PDB entry 5XI7 | X-ray diffraction, 2.99 A resolution | chains B and F of the 6 polymer chains in the assembly

Chain B:
Name: Tubulin beta chain
From: Sus barbatus
Reference sequence: A0A0R4I995 (A0A0R4I995_SUSBA); residues 1-445 here = UniProt positions 1-445
Amino-acid sequence (445 residues; numbered 1 to 445; the number before each row is that of its first residue):
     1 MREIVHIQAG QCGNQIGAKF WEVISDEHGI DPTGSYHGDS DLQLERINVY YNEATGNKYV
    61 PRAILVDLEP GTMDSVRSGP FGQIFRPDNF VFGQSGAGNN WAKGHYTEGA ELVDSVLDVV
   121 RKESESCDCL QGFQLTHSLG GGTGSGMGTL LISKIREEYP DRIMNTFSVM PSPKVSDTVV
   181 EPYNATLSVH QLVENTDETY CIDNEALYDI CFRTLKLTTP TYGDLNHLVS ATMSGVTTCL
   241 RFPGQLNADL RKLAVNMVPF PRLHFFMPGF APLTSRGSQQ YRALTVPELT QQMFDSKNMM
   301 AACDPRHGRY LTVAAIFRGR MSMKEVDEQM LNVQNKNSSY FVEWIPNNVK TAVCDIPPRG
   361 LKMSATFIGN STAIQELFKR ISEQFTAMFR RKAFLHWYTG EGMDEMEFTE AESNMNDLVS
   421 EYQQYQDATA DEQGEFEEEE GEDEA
Unresolved in the structure: 276-279, 429-445
Ion coordination: Mg2+: Q11 (together with GDP); Ca2+ near E111 (its only coordinating residue here)
Ligand contacts:
  - GDP (guanosine-5'-diphosphate): A9, G10, Q11, C12, Q15, I16, D67, N99, S138, G140, G141, G142, T143, G144, V169, P171, V175, D177, E181, N204, L207, Y222, L225, N226
  - PO7 ((6Z)-3-[[2,5-bis(fluoranyl)phenyl]methylidene]-6-[(4-tert-butyl-1H-imidazol-5-yl)methylidene]piperazine-2,5-dione): I4, Y50, Q134, N165, F167, E198, Y200, V236, T237, C239, L240, L250, L253, M257, A314, A315, I316, K350, T351, A352, I368

Chain F:
Name: Tubulin tyrosine ligase
From: Gallus gallus
Reference sequence: E1BQ43 (E1BQ43_CHICK); residues 1-378 here = UniProt positions 1-378
Amino-acid sequence (384 residues; numbered 1 to 384; the number before each row is that of its first residue):
     1 MYTFVVRDEN SSVYAEVSRL LLATGQWKRL RKDNPRFNLM LGERNRLPFG RLGHEPGLVQ
    61 LVNYYRGADK LCRKASLVKL IKTSPELSES CTWFPESYVI YPTNLKTPVA PAQNGIRHLI
   121 NNTRTDEREV FLAAYNRRRE GREGNVWIAK SSAGAKGEGI LISSEASELL DFIDEQGQVH
   181 VIQKYLEKPL LLEPGHRKFD IRSWVLVDHL YNIYLYREGV LRTSSEPYNS ANFQDKTCHL
   241 TNHCIQKEYS KNYGRYEEGN EMFFEEFNQY LMDALNTTLE NSILLQIKHI IRSCLMCIEP
   301 AISTKHLHYQ SFQLFGFDFM VDEELKVWLI EVNGAPACAQ KLYAELCQGI VDVAISSVFP
   361 LADTGQKTSQ PTSIFIKLHH HHHH
Unresolved in the structure: 103-143, 152-158, 167-179, 248-251, 363-372
Sequence notes: expression tag (379-384)
Ligand contacts: AMP-PCP (ACP; phosphomethylphosphonic acid adenylate ester): K74, P95, I148, K150, Q183, K184, Y185, L186, K198, D200, R202, R222, H239, L240, T241, N242, D318, M320, I330, E331, N333

Chain B / chain F interface:
Contacting residue pairs - 8 pairs, chain B then chain F:
  L331(B) with P56(F)
  Q334(B) with R36(F), hydrogen bond
  N335(B) with T3(F); R36(F), hydrogen bond; L58(F)
  S338(B) with L30(F); N34(F), hydrogen bond
  E343(B) with R31(F), salt bridge
Other interface residues (no listed pair), chain B (9 interface residues in all): R309, K336, S339, N347
Other interface residues (no listed pair), chain F (11 interface residues in all): M1, D33, E55, G57

In short:
Chain B and chain F form an interface of 9 and 11 residues respectively, with 3 hydrogen bonds and 1 salt
bridge. Polar contacts include E343(B)-R31(F), Q334(B)-R36(F) and N335(B)-R36(F). Ligands of chain B: GDP and
compound PO7. Bound to chain F: AMP-PCP.
Chain B is Tubulin beta chain (Sus barbatus) and chain F is Tubulin tyrosine ligase (Gallus gallus); the
structure, Crystal structure of T2R-TTL bound with PO-7, was determined by X-ray diffraction.
